3ZDX - chains A and H of the 4 polymer chains in the assembly; structure by X-ray diffraction, 2.45 A resolution.

# Chain A
Protein: Integrin alpha-iib
From: Homo sapiens
Notes: fragment: integrin headpiece, residues 32-488
UniProt: P08514 (ITA2B_HUMAN); residues 1-457 here correspond to UniProt positions 32-488 (UniProt number = residue number + 31)
Chain sequence (457 residues; row label = number of the first residue in the row):
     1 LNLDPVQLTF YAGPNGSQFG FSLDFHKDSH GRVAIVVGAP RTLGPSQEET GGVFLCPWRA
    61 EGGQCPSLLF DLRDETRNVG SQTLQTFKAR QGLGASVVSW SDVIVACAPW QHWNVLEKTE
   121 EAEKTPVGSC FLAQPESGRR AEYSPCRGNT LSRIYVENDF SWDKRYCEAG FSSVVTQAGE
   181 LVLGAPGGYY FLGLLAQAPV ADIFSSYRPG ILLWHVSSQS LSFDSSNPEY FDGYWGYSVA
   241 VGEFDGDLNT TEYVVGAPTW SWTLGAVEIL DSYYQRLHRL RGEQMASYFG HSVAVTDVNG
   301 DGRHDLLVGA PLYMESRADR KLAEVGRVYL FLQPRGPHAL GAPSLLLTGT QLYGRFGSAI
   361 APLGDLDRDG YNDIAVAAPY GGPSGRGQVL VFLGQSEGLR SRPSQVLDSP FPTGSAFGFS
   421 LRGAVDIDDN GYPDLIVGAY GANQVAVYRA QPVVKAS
Disulfide bonds: Cys56-Cys65, Cys107-Cys130, Cys146-Cys167
Metal / ion sites: Ca2+ site 1: Glu243, Asp245, Asp247, Thr250, Glu252; Ca2+ site 2: Asp297, Asn299, Asp301, Arg303, Asp305; Ca2+ site 3: Asp365, Asp367, Asp369, Tyr371, Asp373; Ca2+ site 4: Asp426, Asp428, Asn430, Tyr432, Asp434
Curated features (UniProtKB/Swiss-Prot):
  - binding site (Ca(2+)): Glu243, Asp245, Asp247, Thr250, Glu252, Asp297, Asn299, Asp301, Arg303, Asp305, Asp365, Asp367, Asp369, Tyr371, Asp373, Asp426, Asp428, Asn430, Tyr432, Asp434
  - glycosylation (N-linked (GlcNAc...) asparagine): Asn15, Asn249

# Chain H
Protein: 10E5 fab, heavy chain
From: Mus musculus
Notes: antibody fragment or engineered binder
Chain sequence (221 residues; each row starts with the number of its first residue):
     1 EVQLQQSGAE LVKPGASVKL SCTASGFNIK DTYVHWVKQR PEQGLEWIGR IDPANGYTKY
    61 DPKFQGKATI TADTSSNTAY LQLSSLTSED TAVYYCVRPL YDYYAMDYWG QGTSVTVSSA
   121 KTTAPSVYPL APVCGDTTGS SVTLGCLVKG YFPEPVTLTW NSGSLSSGVH TFPAVLQSDL
   181 YTLSSSVTVT SSTWPSQSIT CNVAHPASST KVDKKIEPRG P
Disordered / not traced: 135-137, 220-221
Disulfide bonds: Cys22-Cys96, Cys146-Cys201

# Interface between chain A and chain H
Pairs across the interface (23; chain A residue first):
  Arg77(A) with Asp102(H), salt bridge
  Val79(A) with Tyr104(H), hydrophobic
  Gly80(A) with Tyr104(H)
  Gln82(A) with Tyr104(H), hydrogen bond
  Leu84(A) with Tyr104(H)
  Glu117(A) with Lys59(H), salt bridge
  Asn149(A) with Tyr33(H), hydrogen bond; Tyr104(H)
  Ile154(A) with Tyr57(H)
  Asn158(A) with Tyr57(H), hydrogen bond
  Ser205(A) with Tyr101(H)
  Ser206(A) with Tyr101(H)
  Ile211(A) with Asp102(H)
  Leu213(A) with Asp102(H); Tyr103(H), hydrogen bond (backbone-backbone); Tyr104(H)
  Trp214(A) with Tyr101(H); Tyr103(H)
  His215(A) with Asp31(H); Thr32(H); Leu100(H); Tyr101(H), hydrogen bond (backbone-backbone); Tyr103(H)
Also at the interface, not in a pair above, chain H (11 interface residues in all): Pro99

# Summary
15 residues of chain A face 11 of chain H across their interface; the contacts include 5 hydrogen bonds and 2
salt bridges. Polar contacts include Arg77(A)-Asp102(H), Glu117(A)-Lys59(H) and Gln82(A)-Tyr104(H). From
UniProt: 20 Ca2+-binding residues on chain A.
Here chain A is Integrin alpha-iib (Homo sapiens) and chain H is 10E5 fab, heavy chain (Mus musculus). Entry
3ZDX (Integrin alphaIIB beta3 headpiece and RGD peptide complex) was determined by X-ray diffraction (same
publication as 3ZDY, 3ZDZ, 3ZE0, 3ZE1 and 3ZE2).
